Entry 4N0H (X-ray diffraction, 1.95 A resolution); this record covers chains A and F of the 3 polymer chains in the assembly.

[Chain A]
Name: Glutamyl-tRNA(Gln) amidotransferase subunit A, mitochondrial
Source organism: Saccharomyces cerevisiae
Notes: EC 6.3.5.-
UniProtKB: Q03557 (GATA_YEAST); residues 1-464 here = UniProt positions 1-464
Chain sequence (464 residues; each row starts with the number of its first residue):
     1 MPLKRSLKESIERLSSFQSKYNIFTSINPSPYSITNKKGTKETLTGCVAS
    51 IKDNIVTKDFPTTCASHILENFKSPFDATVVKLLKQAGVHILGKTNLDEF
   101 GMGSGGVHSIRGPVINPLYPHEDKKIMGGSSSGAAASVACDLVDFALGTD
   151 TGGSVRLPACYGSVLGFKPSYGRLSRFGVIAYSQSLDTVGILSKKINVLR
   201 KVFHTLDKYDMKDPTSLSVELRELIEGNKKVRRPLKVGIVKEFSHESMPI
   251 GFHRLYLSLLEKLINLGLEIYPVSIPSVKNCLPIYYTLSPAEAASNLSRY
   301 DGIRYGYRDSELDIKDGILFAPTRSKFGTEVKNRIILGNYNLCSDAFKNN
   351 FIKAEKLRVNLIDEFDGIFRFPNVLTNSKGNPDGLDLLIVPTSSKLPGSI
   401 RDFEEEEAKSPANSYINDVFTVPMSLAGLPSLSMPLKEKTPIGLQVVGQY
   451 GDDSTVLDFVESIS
Unresolved in the structure: 1-5, 34-41, 411-415

[Chain F]
Name: Glutamyl-tRNA(Gln) amidotransferase subunit F, mitochondrial
Source organism: Saccharomyces cerevisiae
Notes: EC 6.3.5.-
UniProtKB: P53260 (GATF_YEAST); residues 24-183 here = UniProt positions 24-183
Chain sequence (160 residues; numbered 24 to 183; the number before each row is that of its first residue):
    24 FVSTGGAKIGKKFENMNQIRDYLSRPVWSVHEYLGINTKEEKLEPPSAEA
    74 VKKLLRLSGLPLEGADIKEIQMRLAKQLSFINKLHNIPVEGEKHTKEYDA
   124 RLVQRNTKQLNYTKLLEGISHQKQDAELGEVSGSWKATGLAAESKNAYFV
   174 VKEGLLKNRK
Unresolved in the structure: 24-28, 59-66, 114-128, 177-183
From the paper describing this entry:
  - conformationally variable residues (order/disorder transition): His-54

[How chain A and chain F interact]
Pairs across the interface - 123 pairs, chain A then chain F:
  Lys-73(A) / Leu-163(F)
  Pro-75(A) / Leu-163(F)  hydrophobic
  Lys-82(A) / Glu-150(F)
  Phe-177(A) / Glu-150(F)
  Phe-177(A) / Leu-151(F)  hydrophobic
  Lys-212(A) / Asp-148(F)  salt bridge
  Lys-212(A) / Glu-150(F)  salt bridge
  Lys-212(A) / Leu-151(F)
  Glu-220(A) / Lys-131(F)  salt bridge
  Ile-239(A) / Tyr-45(F)  hydrogen bond (backbone-side chain)
  Val-240(A) / Tyr-45(F)
  Lys-241(A) / Tyr-45(F)  hydrogen bond (backbone-side chain)
  Lys-241(A) / Val-50(F)
  Glu-242(A) / Val-53(F)
  Ser-244(A) / Leu-46(F)
  His-245(A) / Tyr-45(F)
  His-245(A) / Leu-46(F)
  His-245(A) / Arg-48(F)  hydrogen bond (side chain-backbone)
  His-245(A) / Val-50(F)
  His-245(A) / Ser-52(F)
  Glu-246(A) / Ser-52(F)
  Glu-246(A) / Val-53(F)  hydrogen bond (side chain-backbone)
  Glu-246(A) / His-54(F)  hydrogen bond (side chain-backbone)
  Leu-257(A) / Met-39(F)  hydrophobic
  Leu-257(A) / Ile-42(F)  hydrophobic
  Leu-257(A) / Arg-43(F)
  Leu-257(A) / Leu-46(F)  hydrophobic
  Leu-260(A) / Met-39(F)  hydrophobic
  Leu-260(A) / Ile-42(F)  hydrophobic
  Glu-261(A) / Met-39(F)
  Glu-269(A) / Lys-35(F)
  Ile-270(A) / Lys-35(F)
  Ile-270(A) / Phe-36(F)  hydrogen bond (backbone-backbone)
  Tyr-271(A) / Gly-33(F)
  Tyr-271(A) / Lys-34(F)
  Tyr-271(A) / Lys-35(F)
  Tyr-271(A) / Phe-36(F)
  Pro-272(A) / Ile-32(F)
  Pro-272(A) / Gly-33(F)  hydrogen bond (backbone-backbone)
  Pro-272(A) / Lys-34(F)
  Pro-272(A) / Phe-36(F)
  Pro-272(A) / Tyr-45(F)  hydrophobic
  Val-273(A) / Lys-31(F)
  Val-273(A) / Ile-32(F)  hydrophobic
  Val-273(A) / Tyr-45(F)
  Ser-274(A) / Ala-30(F)
  Ser-274(A) / Lys-31(F)  hydrogen bond (backbone-backbone)
  Pro-276(A) / Gly-29(F)
  Pro-276(A) / Ala-30(F)
  Lys-279(A) / Tyr-56(F)
  Lys-279(A) / Leu-57(F)
  Asn-280(A) / Tyr-56(F)  hydrogen bond
  Asn-280(A) / Ile-110(F)
  Leu-282(A) / Phe-103(F)  hydrophobic
  Pro-283(A) / Phe-103(F)
  Pro-283(A) / Ile-104(F)
  Pro-283(A) / Leu-107(F)  hydrophobic
  Ile-284(A) / Leu-107(F)
  Tyr-286(A) / Ile-104(F)
  Thr-287(A) / Ile-104(F)
  Thr-287(A) / Leu-107(F)
  Ile-303(A) / Ala-164(F)
  Ile-303(A) / Phe-172(F)
  Ile-303(A) / Val-173(F)
  Arg-304(A) / Leu-163(F)
  Arg-304(A) / Ala-164(F)  hydrogen bond (backbone-backbone)
  Arg-304(A) / Phe-172(F)
  Tyr-305(A) / Leu-163(F)
  Arg-308(A) / Glu-166(F)
  Arg-308(A) / Val-173(F)  hydrogen bond (side chain-backbone)
  Arg-308(A) / Lys-175(F)
  Ser-310(A) / Lys-175(F)
  Glu-311(A) / Lys-175(F)
  Asp-313(A) / Val-174(F)
  Asp-313(A) / Lys-175(F)  hydrogen bond (side chain-backbone)
  Asp-316(A) / Leu-85(F)  hydrogen bond (side chain-backbone)
  Asp-316(A) / Glu-86(F)  hydrogen bond (side chain-backbone)
  Ile-318(A) / Arg-79(F)
  Ile-318(A) / Gly-82(F)
  Ile-318(A) / Leu-83(F)
  Ile-318(A) / Leu-85(F)  hydrophobic
  Ala-321(A) / Gly-82(F)
  Ala-321(A) / Leu-83(F)
  Ala-321(A) / Pro-84(F)
  Arg-324(A) / Ser-81(F)  hydrogen bond (side chain-backbone)
  Arg-324(A) / Gly-82(F)  hydrogen bond (side chain-backbone)
  Arg-324(A) / Leu-83(F)
  Ser-325(A) / Pro-84(F)
  Lys-332(A) / Leu-83(F)
  Asn-333(A) / Arg-96(F)  hydrogen bond
  Ile-335(A) / Ser-81(F)
  Ile-336(A) / Leu-77(F)
  Ile-336(A) / Leu-78(F)  hydrophobic
  Ile-336(A) / Ser-81(F)
  Leu-337(A) / Leu-97(F)  hydrophobic
  Leu-337(A) / Gln-100(F)
  Asn-339(A) / Leu-80(F)
  Asn-339(A) / Ser-81(F)  hydrogen bond
  Tyr-340(A) / Leu-77(F)  hydrophobic
  Tyr-340(A) / Leu-101(F)
  Asn-341(A) / Ile-104(F)
  Asn-350(A) / Ile-104(F)
  Asn-350(A) / Asn-105(F)  hydrogen bond
  Asn-350(A) / His-108(F)
  Lys-353(A) / Leu-107(F)  hydrogen bond (side chain-backbone)
  Lys-353(A) / His-108(F)
  Lys-353(A) / Ile-110(F)  hydrogen bond (side chain-backbone)
  Lys-353(A) / Val-112(F)
  Leu-357(A) / Leu-107(F)  hydrophobic
  Leu-357(A) / Ile-110(F)  hydrophobic
  Leu-357(A) / Pro-111(F)
  Leu-357(A) / Val-112(F)  hydrophobic
  Asn-360(A) / Val-112(F)
  Asn-360(A) / Glu-113(F)
  Glu-364(A) / Ala-30(F)
  Ile-368(A) / Ala-30(F)  hydrophobic
  Ile-368(A) / Ile-32(F)
  Asn-377(A) / Asn-129(F)
  Asp-383(A) / Ile-32(F)
  Gly-384(A) / Ile-32(F)
  Leu-385(A) / Ile-32(F)  hydrophobic
  Lys-409(A) / Lys-99(F)  hydrogen bond (backbone-side chain)
  Val-419(A) / Val-53(F)  hydrophobic
Interface residues without a listed pair, chain A (77 interface residues in all): Phe-72, Tyr-256, Ile-264, Ile-275, Gly-306, Asp-309, Ile-314, Lys-315, Leu-319, Phe-320, Cys-343, Asn-349, Ala-354, Lys-356, Asn-381
Interface residues without a listed pair, chain F (62 interface residues in all): Trp-51, Lys-76, Ile-93, Trp-158, Ala-165, Glu-176
Interface features reported in the paper:
  - residue pairs: His-245(A)/Arg-48(F) (backbone contact), Asn-280(A)/Tyr-56(F) (hydrogen bond)
  - interface residues, chain A: Ile-239(A), Tyr-256(A), Leu-260(A)
  - interface residues, chain F: Phe-36(F), Ile-42(F), Tyr-45(F), Leu-77(F), Leu-80(F), Leu-83(F), Leu-97(F), Leu-101(F), Phe-103(F)

[Summary]
77 residues of chain A and 62 residues of chain F are in contact, with 22 hydrogen bonds and 3 salt bridges.
Polar pairs include Lys-212(A)/Asp-148(F), Lys-212(A)/Glu-150(F) and Glu-220(A)/Lys-131(F). The authors report
a backbone contact between His-245(A) and Arg-48(F); a hydrogen bond between Asn-280(A) and Tyr-56(F). From
the paper: interface residues Ile-239(A), Tyr-256(A) and Phe-36(F) among others; conformational variability at
His-54(F).
Chain A is Glutamyl-tRNA(Gln) amidotransferase subunit A, mitochondrial and chain F is Glutamyl-tRNA(Gln)
amidotransferase subunit F, mitochondrial, both from Saccharomyces cerevisiae; the structure, Crystal
structure of S. cerevisiae mitochondrial GatFAB, was determined by X-ray diffraction (same publication as
4N0I).
